PDB entry 8EA4 | electron microscopy, 3.00 A resolution | chains O and 1 of the 31 polymer chains in the assembly

[Chain O]
Molecule: Cas12k
Organism: Scytonema hofmannii
UniProt: A0A8M0FGU0 (A0A8M0FGU0_9CYAN); residues 1-639 here = UniProt positions 1-639
Amino-acid sequence (639 residues; row label = number of the first residue in the row):
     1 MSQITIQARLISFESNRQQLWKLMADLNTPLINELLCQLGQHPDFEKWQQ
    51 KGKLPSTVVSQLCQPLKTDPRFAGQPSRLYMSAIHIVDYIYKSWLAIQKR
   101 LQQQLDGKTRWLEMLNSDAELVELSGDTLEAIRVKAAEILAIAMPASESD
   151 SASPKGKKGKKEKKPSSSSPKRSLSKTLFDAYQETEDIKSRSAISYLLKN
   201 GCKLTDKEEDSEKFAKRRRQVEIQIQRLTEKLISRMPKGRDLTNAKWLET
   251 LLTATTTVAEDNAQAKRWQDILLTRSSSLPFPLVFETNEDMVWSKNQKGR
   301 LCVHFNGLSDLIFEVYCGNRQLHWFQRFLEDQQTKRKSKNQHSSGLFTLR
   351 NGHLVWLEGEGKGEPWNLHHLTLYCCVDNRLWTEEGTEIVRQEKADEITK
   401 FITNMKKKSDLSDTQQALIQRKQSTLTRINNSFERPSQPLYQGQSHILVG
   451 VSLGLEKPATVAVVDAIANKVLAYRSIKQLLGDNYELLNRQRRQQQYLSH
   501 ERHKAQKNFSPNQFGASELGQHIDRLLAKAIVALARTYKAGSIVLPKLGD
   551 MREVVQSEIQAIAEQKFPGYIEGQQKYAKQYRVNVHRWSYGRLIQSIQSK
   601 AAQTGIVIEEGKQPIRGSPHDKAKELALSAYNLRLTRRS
Disordered / not traced: 1, 145-172, 407-411, 636-639

[Chain 1]
Molecule: Target-LE
Sequence (141 nucleotides; each row starts with the number of its first residue; numbers below 1 keep their minus sign (DG-51 is residue -51)):
   -51 GTCACAATGACATTAATCTGTCACCGACGACAGATAATTTGTCACTGTAC
    -1 AGTAGAATATAGATGCGCATCTATATAGATGCAAATTGAGTGGCCTTATT
    49 AAATGACTTCTCAACCAGTCAGCACGCCCAGACCAGGGCAC
Disordered / not traced: -51 to -29, 70-89
Ion coordination: Mg2+: DG0 (shared with 1 residue of chain 6; 2 residues of chain X)

[Interface between chain O and chain 1]
Pairs across the interface - 67 pairs, chain O then chain 1:
  Tyr89(O) - DT59(1)  sugar contact
  Tyr89(O) - DC60(1)  sugar contact
  Lys92(O) - DC58(1)  sugar contact
  Lys92(O) - DT59(1)  sugar contact
  Ser93(O) - DT57(1)  hydrogen bond to the base
  Ser93(O) - DC58(1)  hydrogen bond to the sugar
  Ala96(O) - DT57(1)  phosphate contact
  Ala96(O) - DC58(1)  sugar contact
  Ile97(O) - DT56(1)  base contact
  Ile97(O) - DT57(1)  sugar contact
  Lys266(O) - DT47(1)  hydrogen bond to the base
  Lys266(O) - DT48(1)  hydrogen bond to the sugar
  Asp270(O) - DT48(1)  sugar contact
  Asp270(O) - DA49(1)  sugar contact
  Leu273(O) - DT48(1)  base contact
  Leu273(O) - DA49(1)  sugar contact
  Thr274(O) - DA49(1)  phosphate contact
  Thr274(O) - DA50(1)  phosphate contact
  Arg275(O) - DA50(1)  sugar contact
  Glu286(O) - DC60(1)  sugar contact
  Glu286(O) - DA61(1)  phosphate contact
  Thr287(O) - DA62(1)  hydrogen bond to the base
  Lys335(O) - DC63(1)  salt bridge to the phosphate
  Ser343(O) - DA62(1)  sugar contact
  Ser343(O) - DC63(1)  hydrogen bond to the phosphate
  Ser344(O) - DA62(1)  sugar contact
  Ser344(O) - DC63(1)  phosphate contact
  Gly345(O) - DA62(1)  phosphate contact
  Arg350(O) - DA61(1)  salt bridge to the phosphate
  Arg350(O) - DA62(1)  salt bridge to the phosphate
  Asn351(O) - DC60(1)  sugar contact
  Cys376(O) - DC60(1)  hydrogen bond to the base
  Lys394(O) - DA62(1)  salt bridge to the phosphate
  Arg421(O) - DA62(1)  hydrogen bond to the base
  Arg421(O) - DC63(1)  hydrogen bond to the sugar
  Ser424(O) - DC63(1)  hydrogen bond to the phosphate
  Ser424(O) - DC64(1)  hydrogen bond to the phosphate
  Thr425(O) - DA62(1)  sugar contact
  Thr425(O) - DC63(1)  hydrogen bond to the phosphate
  Arg428(O) - DC63(1)  salt bridge to the phosphate
  Arg428(O) - DC64(1)  salt bridge to the phosphate
  Arg502(O) - DT52(1)  hydrogen bond to the sugar
  Gln506(O) - DA51(1)  base contact
  Gln513(O) - DA51(1)  sugar contact
  Gln513(O) - DT52(1)  sugar contact
  Gly515(O) - DT52(1)  phosphate contact
  Gly515(O) - DG53(1)  phosphate contact
  Ser517(O) - DG53(1)  hydrogen bond to the phosphate
  Ser517(O) - DA54(1)  phosphate contact
  Arg552(O) - DG53(1)  base contact
  Arg552(O) - DA54(1)  hydrogen bond to the base
  Arg552(O) - DC55(1)  hydrogen bond to the sugar
  Phe567(O) - DC43(1)  base contact
  Gly569(O) - DT45(1)  phosphate contact
  Tyr570(O) - DC43(1)  base contact
  Tyr570(O) - DT45(1)  phosphate contact
  Ile571(O) - DT45(1)  hydrogen bond to the phosphate
  Ile571(O) - DA46(1)  phosphate contact
  Glu572(O) - DT45(1)  hydrogen bond to the phosphate
  His586(O) - DA54(1)  sugar contact
  Arg587(O) - DA54(1)  phosphate contact
  Trp588(O) - DA54(1)  phosphate contact
  Ser589(O) - DC55(1)  phosphate contact
  Tyr590(O) - DC55(1)  phosphate contact
  Gly591(O) - DC55(1)  hydrogen bond to the phosphate
  Arg592(O) - DA54(1)  salt bridge to the phosphate
  Arg592(O) - DC55(1)  hydrogen bond to the phosphate
Other interface residues (no listed pair), chain O (50 interface residues in all): Gln3, Asn288, Glu289, His342, Gln420, Phe514, Ala516, Lys566
Other interface residues (no listed pair), chain 1 (22 interface residues in all): DT44

[Summary]
50 residues of chain O face 22 of chain 1 across their interface, with 20 hydrogen bonds and 7 salt bridges.
Polar pairs include Ser93(O)-DT57(1), Lys266(O)-DT47(1) and Thr287(O)-DA62(1).
Chain O is Cas12k (Scytonema hofmannii) and chain 1 is Target-LE; the structure, V-K CAST Transpososome from
Scytonema hofmanni, minor configuration, was determined by electron microscopy together with 8EA3 and 7SVU
from the same study.
